PDB entry 4YLZ | X-ray diffraction, 2.10 A resolution | chain A

[Chain A]
Molecule: Galectin-4
Source organism: Homo sapiens
UniProtKB: P56470 (LEG4_HUMAN); residues 171-323 here = UniProt positions 171-323
Chain sequence (153 residues; numbered 171 to 323; the number before each row is that of its first residue):
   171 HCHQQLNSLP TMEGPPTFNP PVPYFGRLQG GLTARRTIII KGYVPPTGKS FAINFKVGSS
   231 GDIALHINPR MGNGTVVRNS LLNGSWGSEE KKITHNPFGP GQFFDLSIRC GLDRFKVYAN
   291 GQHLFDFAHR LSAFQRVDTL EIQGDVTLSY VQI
Disordered / not traced: 171-185
UniProt features mapped onto this chain:
  - binding site (a beta-D-galactoside): Trp256 to Lys262
  - modified residue: Ser258 (Phosphoserine)

[In short]
From UniProt: 7 beta-D-galactoside-binding residues.
Chain A is Galectin-4 (Homo sapiens); the structure, Crystal structure of the human galectin-4 C-terminal
carbohydrate recognition domain in complex with lacto-N-neotetraose (LNnT), was determined by X-ray
diffraction, deposited together with 4YM0, 4YM1, 4YM2 and 4YM3.
